9FWE - chains A and B of the 3 polymer chains in the assembly; structure by electron microscopy, 3.50 A resolution.

# Chain A (and B)
Protein: N-VelcroVax HBcAg with SUMO-Affimer inserted at N-terminus
Source organism: synthetic construct
Notes: chain B of this document is another copy of the same molecule, construct and numbering; everything in this record applies to it too
Amino-acid sequence (300 residues; numbered 1 to 300; the number before each row is that of its first residue):
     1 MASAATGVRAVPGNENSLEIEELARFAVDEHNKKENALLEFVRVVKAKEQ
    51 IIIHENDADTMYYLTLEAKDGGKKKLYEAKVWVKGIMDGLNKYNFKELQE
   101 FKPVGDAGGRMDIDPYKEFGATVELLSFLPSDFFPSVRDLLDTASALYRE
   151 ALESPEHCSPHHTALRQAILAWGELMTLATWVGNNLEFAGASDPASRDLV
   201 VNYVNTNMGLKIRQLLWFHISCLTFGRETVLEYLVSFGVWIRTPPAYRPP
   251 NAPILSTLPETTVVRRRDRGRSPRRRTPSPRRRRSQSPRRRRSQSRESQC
Disordered / not traced: 1-110, 187-197, 259-300 (chain B: 1-110, 187-197, 258-300)

# Chain A / chain B interface
Pairs across the interface - 64 pairs, chain A then chain B:
  Met111(A) - Arg149(B)
  Met111(A) - Glu153(B)
  Met111(A) - Ile169(B)  hydrophobic
  Asp112(A) - Glu153(B)  hydrogen bond (backbone-side chain)
  Ile113(A) - Leu152(B)
  Ile113(A) - Glu153(B)
  Ile113(A) - Arg166(B)
  Ile113(A) - Ile169(B)  hydrophobic
  Ile113(A) - Leu170(B)
  Pro115(A) - Gln167(B)
  Pro115(A) - Leu170(B)  hydrophobic
  Lys117(A) - Pro155(B)
  Glu118(A) - Pro155(B)
  Glu118(A) - His157(B)  salt bridge
  Glu118(A) - Thr163(B)
  Glu118(A) - Arg166(B)  salt bridge
  Phe119(A) - His157(B)
  Ser145(A) - Met111(B)
  Arg149(A) - Met111(B)
  Leu152(A) - Met111(B)  hydrophobic
  Leu152(A) - Ile113(B)
  Glu153(A) - Met111(B)
  Glu153(A) - Asp112(B)  hydrogen bond (side chain-backbone)
  Glu153(A) - Ile113(B)  hydrogen bond (side chain-backbone)
  Pro155(A) - Lys117(B)
  Pro155(A) - Glu118(B)
  His157(A) - Glu118(B)  salt bridge
  His157(A) - Pro160(B)
  Pro160(A) - His157(B)
  Pro160(A) - Thr163(B)
  Thr163(A) - Glu118(B)  hydrogen bond
  Thr163(A) - Phe119(B)
  Thr163(A) - Pro160(B)
  Arg166(A) - Ile113(B)
  Arg166(A) - Glu118(B)  salt bridge
  Gln167(A) - Pro115(B)  hydrogen bond (side chain-backbone)
  Gln167(A) - Glu118(B)
  Gln167(A) - Ala164(B)
  Gln167(A) - Gln167(B)
  Gln167(A) - Leu215(B)
  Ile169(A) - Met111(B)  hydrophobic
  Ile169(A) - Ile113(B)  hydrophobic
  Leu170(A) - Ile113(B)
  Leu170(A) - Pro115(B)  hydrophobic
  Ala171(A) - Ala171(B)  hydrophobic
  Glu174(A) - Met208(B)
  Glu174(A) - Lys211(B)
  Leu175(A) - Leu178(B)  hydrophobic
  Leu178(A) - Leu178(B)  hydrophobic
  Leu178(A) - Tyr203(B)  hydrophobic
  Leu178(A) - Val204(B)  hydrophobic
  Leu178(A) - Met208(B)  hydrophobic
  Trp181(A) - Tyr203(B)
  Leu186(A) - Leu199(B)  hydrophobic
  Leu199(A) - Trp181(B)
  Val200(A) - Trp181(B)  hydrophobic
  Val200(A) - Val182(B)  hydrophobic
  Tyr203(A) - Leu178(B)  hydrophobic
  Tyr203(A) - Trp181(B)
  Met208(A) - Glu174(B)
  Met208(A) - Leu178(B)  hydrophobic
  Lys211(A) - Glu174(B)
  Ile212(A) - Glu174(B)
  Leu215(A) - Gln167(B)
Also at the interface, not in a pair above, chain A (38 interface residues in all): Asp114, Leu141, Ser154, Glu156, Ala164, Val204
Also at the interface, not in a pair above, chain B (38 interface residues in all): Leu141, Ala144, Ser145, Tyr148, Glu156, Leu175, Thr177, Val200

# Overview
The chain A/chain B interface involves 38 residues from each chain, with 5 hydrogen bonds and 4 salt bridges.
Polar pairs include Glu118(A)-His157(B), Glu118(A)-Arg166(B) and Asp112(A)-Glu153(B).
Both chains are N-VelcroVax HBcAg with SUMO-Affimer inserted at N-terminus (synthetic construct). Entry 9FWE
(N-VelcroVax HBcAg with SUMO-Affimer inserted at N-terminus (T=3 VLP)) was determined by electron microscopy
(same publication as 9FWF).
